4CN3 - chains C and H of the 4 polymer chains in the assembly; structure by X-ray diffraction, 2.35 A resolution.

[Chain C]
Name: Retinoic acid receptor rxr-alpha
Organism: Homo sapiens
Notes: fragment: dna-binding domain, residues 130-212
UniProtKB: P19793 (RXRA_HUMAN); numbering as in UniProt (aligned over 130-212)
Chain sequence (87 residues; each row starts with the number of its first residue):
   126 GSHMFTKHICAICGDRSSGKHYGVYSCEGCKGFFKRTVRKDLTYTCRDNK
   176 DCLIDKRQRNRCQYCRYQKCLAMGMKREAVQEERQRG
Unresolved in the structure: 210-212
Construct notes: expression tag (126-129)
Metal / ion sites: Zn2+ site 1: Cys135, Cys138, Cys152, Cys155; Zn2+ site 2: Cys171, Cys177, Cys187, Cys190
Reported in the primary citation:
  - binding site for the 17-nt DNA strand: Lys156

[Chain H]
Molecule: 17-nt DNA strand
Sequence (17 nucleotides; each row starts with the number of its first residue):
     1 TGTGAACTTTGAACTAG

[Chain C / chain H interface]
Pairs across the interface - 15 pairs, chain C then chain H:
  Glu153(C) with DG4(H), sugar contact; DA5(H), base contact; DA6(H), hydrogen bond to the base
  Gly154(C) with DG4(H), phosphate contact
  Lys156(C) with DA6(H), base contact
  Phe158(C) with DT3(H), phosphate contact
  Arg161(C) with DT3(H), salt bridge to the phosphate; DG4(H), hydrogen bond to the base
  Arg184(C) with DG4(H), salt bridge to the phosphate
  Asn185(C) with DT3(H), hydrogen bond to the phosphate; DG4(H), hydrogen bond to the phosphate
  Gln188(C) with DG2(H), phosphate contact; DT3(H), hydrogen bond to the phosphate
  Arg191(C) with DG4(H), salt bridge to the phosphate
  Arg209(C) with DT10(H), sugar contact
Interface residues without a listed pair, chain H (7 interface residues in all): DC7

[Overview]
10 residues of chain C face 7 of chain H across their interface; the contacts include 5 hydrogen bonds and 3
salt bridges. Polar contacts include Glu153(C)-DA6(H), Arg161(C)-DG4(H) and Asn185(C)-DT3(H). The Zn2+ site 1
is built by Cys135(C), Cys138(C), Cys152(C) and Cys155(C). From the paper: a binding site for the 17-nt DNA
strand at Lys156(C).
Here chain C is Retinoic acid receptor rxr-alpha (Homo sapiens) and chain H is a 17-nt DNA strand. Entry 4CN3
(Crystal Structure of the Human Retinoid X Receptor DNA-Binding Domain Bound to the Human Gde1SpA Response
...) was determined by X-ray diffraction (same publication as 4CN5 and 4CN7).
